PDB entry 6PZS | X-ray diffraction, 1.79 A resolution | chain A

Chain A:
Protein: Hdac6 protein
Organism: Danio rerio
Notes: EC 3.5.1.98; fragment: catalytic domain 2
UniProt: A7YT55 (A7YT55_DANRE); residues 442-798 here correspond to UniProt positions 290-646 (UniProt number = residue number - 152)
Chain sequence (357 residues; numbered 442 to 798; the number before each row is that of its first residue):
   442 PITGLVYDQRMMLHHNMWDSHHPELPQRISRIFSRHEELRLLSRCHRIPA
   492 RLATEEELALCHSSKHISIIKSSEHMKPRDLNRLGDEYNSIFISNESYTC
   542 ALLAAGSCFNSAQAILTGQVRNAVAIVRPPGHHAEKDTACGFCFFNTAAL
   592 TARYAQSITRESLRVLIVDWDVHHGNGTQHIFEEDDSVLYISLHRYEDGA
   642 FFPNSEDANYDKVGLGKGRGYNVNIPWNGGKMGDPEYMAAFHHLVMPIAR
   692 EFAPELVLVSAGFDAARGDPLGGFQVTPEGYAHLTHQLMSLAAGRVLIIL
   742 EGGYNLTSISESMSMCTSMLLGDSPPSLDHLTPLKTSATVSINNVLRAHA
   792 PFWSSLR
Unresolved in the structure: 769-772
Ion coordination: K+ site 1: Asp610, Asp612, His614, Ser633, Leu634; Zn2+: Asp612, His614, Asp705 (together with P7J); K+ site 2: Phe623, Asp626, Val629, Tyr662
Residues lining bound ligands: P7J (4-[({[(1R,2R,5R)-6,6-dimethylbicyclo[3.1.1]heptan-2-yl]methyl}amino)methyl]-N-hydroxybenzamide): His463, Pro464, Ser531, His574, Gly582, Phe583, Asp612, His614, Phe643, Asp705, Leu712, Gly743, Gly744, Tyr745
From the paper describing this entry:
  - binding site for P7J: His463, Pro464, Ser531, Phe583, Phe643, Leu712
  - specificity-determining residues: Ser531 (citing earlier work)

In short:
Ligands of chain A: compound P7J. Asp610, Asp612, His614, Ser633 and Leu634 coordinate K+ site 1. Asp612,
His614 and Asp705 form the Zn2+ site. The paper reports a binding site for P7J at His463, Pro464 and Ser531
among others; the specificity determinant Ser531.
Chain A is Hdac6 protein (Danio rerio); the structure, Crystal structure of Danio rerio histone deacetylase 6
catalytic domain 2 complexed with JR005, was determined by X-ray diffraction together with 6PZO, 6PZR, 6PZU
and 6Q0Z from the same study.
